8GBJ - chains C and X of the 5 polymer chains in the assembly; structure by electron microscopy, 3.11 A resolution.

# Chain C
Protein: DNA repair protein RAD51 homolog 3
From: Homo sapiens
Reference sequence: O43502 (RA51C_HUMAN); residues 1-376 here = UniProt positions 1-376
Amino-acid sequence (376 residues; each row starts with the number of its first residue):
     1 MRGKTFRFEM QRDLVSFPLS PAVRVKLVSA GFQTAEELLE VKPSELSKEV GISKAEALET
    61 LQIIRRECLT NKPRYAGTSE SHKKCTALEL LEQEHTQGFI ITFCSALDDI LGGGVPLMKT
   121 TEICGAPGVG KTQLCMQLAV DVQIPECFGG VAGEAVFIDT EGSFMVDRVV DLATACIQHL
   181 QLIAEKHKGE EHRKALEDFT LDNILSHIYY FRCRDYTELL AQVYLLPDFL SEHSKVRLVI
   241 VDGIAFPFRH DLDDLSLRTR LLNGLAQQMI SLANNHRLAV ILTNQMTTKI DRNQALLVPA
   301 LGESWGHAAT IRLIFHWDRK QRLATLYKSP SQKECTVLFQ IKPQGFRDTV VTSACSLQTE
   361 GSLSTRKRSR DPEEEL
Disordered / not traced: 1-8, 68-82, 289-296, 349-376
Residues lining bound ligands:
  - AMP-PNP (ANP; phosphoaminophosphonic acid-adenylate ester), molecule 1: Pro127, Gly128, Val129, Gly130, Lys131, Thr132, Gln133, Glu161, Ser163, Arg168, Trp317, Arg322, Ile341, Lys342, Pro343
  - AMP-PNP (ANP), molecule 2: Gly306, His307, Ala309, Tyr327, Lys328, Ser329, Pro330, Ser331, Gln332, Lys333, Glu334
Curated features (UniProtKB/Swiss-Prot):
  - motif: Arg366 to Arg370 (Nuclear localization signal)
  - binding site (ATP): Gly125 to Thr132
  - modified residue: Ser20 (Phosphoserine)
  - natural variant: Phe103 (deletion), Gly125 (G125V: In BROVCA3), Leu138 (L138F: In BROVCA3), Asp159 (D159N: Reduces interaction with BRCA2 and to a lesser extent with PALB2 and RAD51), Gly162 (G162E: In BROVCA3), Gln178 (Q178P: In BROVCA3), Arg258 (R258H: In FANCO), Gly264 (G264S; G264V), Thr287 (T287A: In BROVCA3)
  - mutagenesis: Lys131 (K131A: Significant loss of function; abolishes Holliday junction resolution activity; K131R: Partial loss of function)
From the paper describing this entry:
  - binding site for the 30-nt DNA strand: Ser256, Thr259, Ser304
  - disease-associated variants - R258H, R312W: decreased binding to the 30-nt DNA strand
  - disease-associated variants - R258H, R312W: decreased catalytic activity
  - mutagenesis - K131A: decreased catalytic activity
  - mutagenesis - K131A: unchanged stability

# Chain X
Protein: DNA repair protein XRCC2
From: Homo sapiens
Reference sequence: O43543 (XRCC2_HUMAN); residues 1-280 here = UniProt positions 1-280
Amino-acid sequence (288 residues; row label = number of the first residue in the row):
     1 MCSAFHRAES GTELLARLEG RSSLKEIEPN LFADEDSPVH GDILEFHGPE GTGKTEMLYH
    61 LTARCILPKS EGGLEVEVLF IDTDYHFDML RLVTILEHRL SQSSEEIIKY CLGRFFLVYC
   121 SSSTHLLLTL YSLESMFCSH PSLCLLILDS LSAFYWIDRV NGGESVNLQE STLRKCSQCL
   181 EKLVNDYRLV LFATTQTIMQ KASSSSEEPS HASRRLCDVD IDYRPYLCKA WQQLVKHRMF
   241 FSKQDDSQSS NQFSLVSRCL KSNSLKKHFF IIGESGVEFC DYKDDDDK
Disordered / not traced: 1-20, 35-40, 203-220, 246-249, 281-288
Sequence notes: expression tag (281-288)
Residues lining bound ligands: AMP-PNP (ANP; phosphoaminophosphonic acid-adenylate ester): Pro49, Glu50, Gly51, Thr52, Gly53, Lys54, Thr55, Glu56, His86, Arg91, Phe253, Ile272, Gly273, Glu274
Curated features (UniProtKB/Swiss-Prot):
  - modified residue: Ser10 (Phosphoserine)
  - natural variant: Leu14 (L14P: In SPGF50 and POF17), Ala16 (A16S: Does not affect function in double-strand break repair via homologous recombination as shown in rescue assays of XRCC2-deficient cells), His47 (H47R: Does not affect function in double-strand break repair via homologous recombination as shown in rescue assays of XRCC2-deficient cells), Leu61 (L61I: Does not affect function in double-strand break repair via homologous recombination as shown in rescue assays of XRCC2-deficient cells), Glu75 (E75Q: Does not affect function in double-strand break repair via homologous recombination as shown in rescue assays of XRCC2-deficient cells), Arg91 (R91W: Rare variant; uncertain significance), Ile95 (I95V: Does not affect function in double-strand break repair via homologous recombination as shown in rescue assays of XRCC2-deficient cells), Val118 (V118A: Does not affect function in double-strand break repair via homologous recombination as shown in rescue assays of XRCC2-deficient cells), Cys120 (C120Y: Rare variant; uncertain significance), Leu133 (L133P: Rare variant; uncertain significance), Glu164 (E164Q: Does not affect function in double-strand break repair via homologous recombination as shown in rescue assays of XRCC2-deficient cells), Glu170 (E170A: Does not affect function in double-strand break repair via homologous recombination as shown in rescue assays of XRCC2-deficient cells), 11 further natural variant entries in UniProt
From the paper describing this entry:
  - binding site for the 30-nt DNA strand: Arg159, Gln200, Arg224
  - mutagenesis - R159A: decreased binding to the 30-nt DNA strand
  - mutagenesis - R159A: abolished binding to RPA-ssDNA

# Interface between chain C and chain X
Pairs across the interface (7):
  Arg24(C) - Val160(X)
  Val25(C) - Val160(X)
  Val25(C) - Asn161(X)
  Val25(C) - Gly162(X)
  Val25(C) - Gly163(X)
  Val28(C) - Asn161(X)
  Gln33(C) - Thr124(X)
Also at the interface, not in a pair above, chain C (5 interface residues in all): Val15
Also at the interface, not in a pair above, chain X (6 interface residues in all): Ile157

# Summary
The interface between chain C and chain X involves 5 residues on one side and 6 on the other. Ligands of chain
C: AMP-PNP. Chain X binds AMP-PNP. From the paper: a binding site for the 30-nt DNA strand at Ser256(C),
Thr259(C) and Arg159(X) among others; R258H, R312W and K131A of chain C reduce catalytic activity.
Chain C is DNA repair protein RAD51 homolog 3 and chain X is DNA repair protein XRCC2, both from Homo sapiens;
the structure, Cryo-EM structure of a human BCDX2/ssDNA complex, was determined by electron microscopy,
deposited together with 8FAZ.
